Entry 5KWK (X-ray diffraction, 1.90 A resolution); this record covers chain A.

== Chain A ==
Molecule: Galactoside 2-alpha-L-fucosyltransferase
Source organism: Arabidopsis thaliana
Notes: EC 2.4.1.69
UniProt: Q9SWH5 (FUT1_ARATH); numbering as in UniProt (aligned over 84-558)
Chain sequence (476 residues; each row starts with the number of its first residue):
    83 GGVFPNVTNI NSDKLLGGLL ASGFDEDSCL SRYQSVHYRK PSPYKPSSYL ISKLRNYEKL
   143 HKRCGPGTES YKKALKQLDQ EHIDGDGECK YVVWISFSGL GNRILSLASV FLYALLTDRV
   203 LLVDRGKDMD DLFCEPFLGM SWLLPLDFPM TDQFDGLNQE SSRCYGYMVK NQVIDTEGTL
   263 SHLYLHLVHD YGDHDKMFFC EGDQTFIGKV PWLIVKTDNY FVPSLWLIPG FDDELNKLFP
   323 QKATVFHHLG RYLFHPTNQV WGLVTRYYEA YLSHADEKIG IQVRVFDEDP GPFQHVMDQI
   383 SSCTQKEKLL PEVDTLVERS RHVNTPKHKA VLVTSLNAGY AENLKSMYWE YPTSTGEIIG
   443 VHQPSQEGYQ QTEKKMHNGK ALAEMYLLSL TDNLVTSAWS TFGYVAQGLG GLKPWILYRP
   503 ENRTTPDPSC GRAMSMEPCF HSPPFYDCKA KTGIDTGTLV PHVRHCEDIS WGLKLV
Not modelled in the structure: 83-93, 163-169, 257-260, 399-405, 451-457
Disulfides: Cys111-Cys216, Cys146-Cys171, Cys282-Cys530, Cys385-Cys512, Cys521-Cys548
Sequence notes: expression tag (83)
Residues lining bound ligands: GDP (guanosine-5'-diphosphate): Gly181, Leu182, Gly183, Asn184, Arg366, Phe368, Thr416, Ser417, Leu418, Ser447, Glu449, His459, Asn460, Lys462, Ala463, Glu466, Met467, Trp481, Ser482, Thr483, Phe484
What the authors report for this chain:
  - binding site for GDP: Gly183, Arg366, His459, Glu466, Trp481, Ser482, Thr483
  - catalytic residues: Arg366 (from molecular simulation)
  - catalytic residues: Asn184, Tyr486, His523, Asp550 (proposed by the authors, not directly observed)
  - mutagenesis - N184A (<0.1% of WT), N184D, R366A, R366K, T483A: abolished catalytic activity
  - mutagenesis - N184A (<0.1% of WT), D300A (20 to 50-fold), Q452A (20 to 50-fold), Y486F (>200-fold), H523A (>200-fold), D550A (20 to 50-fold), D550N/S552A: decreased catalytic activity
  - mutagenesis - S552A: unchanged catalytic activity
  - mutagenesis - D550N: abolished expression
  - mutagenesis - D550A, D550N/S552A, S552A: decreased expression

== Summary ==
Bound to chain A: GDP. From the paper: catalytic residues Arg366, Asn184 and Tyr486 among others; N184A, D300A
and Q452A, among others, reduce catalytic activity; 13 substitutions were tested in all.
Chain A is Galactoside 2-alpha-L-fucosyltransferase (Arabidopsis thaliana); the structure, The structure of
Arabidopsis thaliana FUT1 in complex with GDP, was determined by X-ray diffraction together with 5KOE and 5KX6
from the same study.
